PDB entry 6JXD | X-ray diffraction, 2.25 A resolution | chains G and I of the 10 polymer chains in the assembly

# Chain G
Protein: Histone H2A type 1-B/E
Source organism: Homo sapiens
UniProtKB: P04908 (H2A1B_HUMAN); residues 13-118 here correspond to UniProt positions 14-119 (UniProt number = residue number + 1)
Chain sequence (106 residues; row label = number of the first residue in the row):
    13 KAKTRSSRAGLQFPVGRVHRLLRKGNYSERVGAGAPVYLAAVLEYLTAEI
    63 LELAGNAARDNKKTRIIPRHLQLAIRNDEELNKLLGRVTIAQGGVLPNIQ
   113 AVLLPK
Swiss-Prot annotation at these positions:
  - modified residue: Lys13 (N6-(beta-hydroxybutyryl)lysine), Lys36 (N6-(2-hydroxyisobutyryl)lysine), Lys74 (N6-(2-hydroxyisobutyryl)lysine), Lys75 (N6-(2-hydroxyisobutyryl)lysine), Lys95 (N6-(2-hydroxyisobutyryl)lysine), Gln104 (N5-methylglutamine), Lys118 (N6-(2-hydroxyisobutyryl)lysine)
  - cross-link (Glycyl lysine isopeptide (Lys-Gly)): Lys13 (interchain with G-Cter in ubiquitin), Lys15 (interchain with G-Cter in ubiquitin)

# Chain I
Molecule: 147-nt DNA strand
Source organism: Homo sapiens
Sequence (147 nucleotides; row label = number of the first residue in the row; numbers below 1 keep their minus sign (DC-71 is residue -71)):
   -71 CATATATCCCGGTGCCGAGGCCGCTCAATTGGTCGTAGACAGCTCTAGCA
   -21 CCGCTTAAACGCACGTACGCGCTGTCTACCGCGTTTTAACCGCCACTAGA
    29 AGCGCTTACTAGTCTCCAGGCACGTGTGAGACCGGCATATATGGTAC
Bound ions: Mn2+ site 1 near DG-61 (its only coordinating residue here); Mn2+ site 2 near DG27 (its only coordinating residue here)

# Interface between chain G and chain I
Pairs across the interface (15):
  Arg29(G) with DG48(I), hydrogen bond to the phosphate; DC49(I), salt bridge to the phosphate
  Arg35(G) with DA39(I), phosphate contact
  Arg42(G) with DT38(I), phosphate contact; DA39(I), phosphate contact
  Val43(G) with DT38(I), sugar contact; DA39(I), hydrogen bond to the phosphate
  Gly44(G) with DT38(I), phosphate contact
  Ala45(G) with DT38(I), hydrogen bond to the phosphate
  Lys75(G) with DG58(I), phosphate contact; DA59(I), salt bridge to the phosphate
  Thr76(G) with DA57(I), hydrogen bond to the phosphate; DG58(I), hydrogen bond to the phosphate
  Arg77(G) with DA57(I), hydrogen bond to the sugar; DG58(I), hydrogen bond to the phosphate
Also at the interface, not in a pair above, chain G (14 interface residues in all): Ala14, Thr16, Pro26, His31, Glu41
Also at the interface, not in a pair above, chain I (9 interface residues in all): DA46, DG47

# Overview
The interface between chain G and chain I involves 14 residues on one side and 9 on the other, with 7 hydrogen
bonds and 2 salt bridges. Polar pairs include Arg77(G)-DA57(I), Arg29(G)-DG48(I) and Val43(G)-DA39(I).
Here chain G is Histone H2A type 1-B/E and chain I is a 147-nt DNA strand, both from Homo sapiens. Entry 6JXD
(Human nucleosome core particle with cohesive end DNA termini) was determined by X-ray diffraction together
with 6IPU, 6K1I, 6K1J and 6K1K from the same study.
